Entry 4MEX (X-ray diffraction, 3.90 A resolution); this record covers chains B and D of the 7 polymer chains in the assembly.

Chain B:
Molecule: DNA-directed RNA polymerase subunit alpha
From: Escherichia coli
Notes: EC 2.7.7.6
UniProtKB: P0A7Z4 (RPOA_ECOLI); residue numbers follow UniProt; this construct covers 2-329
Chain sequence (335 residues; numbered -5 to 329; the number before each row is that of its first residue; numbers below 1 keep their minus sign (Met-5 is residue -5)):
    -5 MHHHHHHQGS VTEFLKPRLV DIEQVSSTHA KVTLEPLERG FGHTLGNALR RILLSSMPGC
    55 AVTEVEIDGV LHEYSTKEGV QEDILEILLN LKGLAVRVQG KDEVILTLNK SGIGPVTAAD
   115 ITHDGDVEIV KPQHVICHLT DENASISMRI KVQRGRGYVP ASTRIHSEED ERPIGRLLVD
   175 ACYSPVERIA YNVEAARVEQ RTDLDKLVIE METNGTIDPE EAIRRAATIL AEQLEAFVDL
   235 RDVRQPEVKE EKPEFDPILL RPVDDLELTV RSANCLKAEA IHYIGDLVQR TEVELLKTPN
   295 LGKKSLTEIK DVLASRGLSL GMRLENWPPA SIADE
Disordered / not traced: -5 to 5, 159-170, 233-251, 324-329
Construct notes: expression tag (-4 to 1)
Swiss-Prot annotation at these positions:
  - region: Glu162 to Glu165 (Required for interaction with Crp at class II promoters)
  - modified residue: Arg265 (ADP-ribosylarginine), Lys297 (N6-acetyllysine), Lys298 (N6-acetyllysine)
  - mutagenesis: Arg45 (R45C: In rpoA112; temperature-sensitive, blocks RNA polymerase assembly), Glu162 to Glu165 (5-fold decrease in CRP-class II promoter-dependent transcription), Glu165 (E165K: 5-fold decrease in CRP-class II promoter-dependent transcription), Arg191 (R191C: In rpoA101; temperature-sensitive)

Chain D:
Molecule: DNA-directed RNA polymerase subunit beta'
From: Escherichia coli
Notes: EC 2.7.7.6
UniProtKB: P0A8T7 (RPOC_ECOLI); residue numbers follow UniProt; this construct covers 1-1407
Chain sequence (1407 residues; each row starts with the number of its first residue):
     1 MKDLLKFLKA QTKTEEFDAI KIALASPDMI RSWSFGEVKK PETINYRTFK PERDGLFCAR
    61 IFGPVKDYEC LCGKYKRLKH RGVICEKCGV EVTQTKVRRE RMGHIELASP TAHIWFLKSL
   121 PSRIGLLLDM PLRDIERVLY FESYVVIEGG MTNLERQQIL TEEQYLDALE EFGDEFDAKM
   181 GAEAIQALLK SMDLEQECEQ LREELNETNS ETKRKKLTKR IKLLEAFVQS GNKPEWMILT
   241 VLPVLPPDLR PLVPLDGGRF ATSDLNDLYR RVINRNNRLK RLLDLAAPDI IVRNEKRMLQ
   301 EAVDALLDNG RRGRAITGSN KRPLKSLADM IKGKQGRFRQ NLLGKRVDYS GRSVITVGPY
   361 LRLHQCGLPK KMALELFKPF IYGKLELRGL ATTIKAAKKM VEREEAVVWD ILDEVIREHP
   421 VLLNRAPTLH RLGIQAFEPV LIEGKAIQLH PLVCAAYNAD FDGDQMAVHV PLTLEAQLEA
   481 RALMMSTNNI LSPANGEPII VPSQDVVLGL YYMTRDCVNA KGEGMVLTGP KEAERLYRSG
   541 LASLHARVKV RITEYEKDAN GELVAKTSLK DTTVGRAILW MIVPKGLPYS IVNQALGKKA
   601 ISKMLNTCYR ILGLKPTVIF ADQIMYTGFA YAARSGASVG IDDMVIPEKK HEIISEAEAE
   661 VAEIQEQFQS GLVTAGERYN KVIDIWAAAN DRVSKAMMDN LQTETVINRD GQEEKQVSFN
   721 SIYMMADSGA RGSAAQIRQL AGMRGLMAKP DGSIIETPIT ANFREGLNVL QYFISTHGAR
   781 KGLADTALKT ANSGYLTRRL VDVAQDLVVT EDDCGTHEGI MMTPVIEGGD VKEPLRDRVL
   841 GRVTAEDVLK PGTADILVPR NTLLHEQWCD LLEENSVDAV KVRSVVSCDT DFGVCAHCYG
   901 RDLARGHIIN KGEAIGVIAA QSIGEPGTQL TMRTFHIGGA ASRAAAESSI QVKNKGSIKL
   961 SNVKSVVNSS GKLVITSRNT ELKLIDEFGR TKESYKVPYG AVLAKGDGEQ VAGGETVANW
  1021 DPHTMPVITE VSGFVRFTDM IDGQTITRQT DELTGLSSLV VLDSAERTAG GKDLRPALKI
  1081 VDAQGNDVLI PGTDMPAQYF LPGKAIVQLE DGVQISSGDT LARIPQESGG TKDITGGLPR
  1141 VADLFEARRP KEPAILAEIS GIVSFGKETK GKRRLVITPV DGSDPYEEMI PKWRQLNVFE
  1201 GERVERGDVI SDGPEAPHDI LRLRGVHAVT RYIVNEVQDV YRLQGVKIND KHIEVIVRQM
  1261 LRKATIVNAG SSDFLEGEQV EYSRVKIANR ELEANGKVGA TYSRDLLGIT KASLATESFI
  1321 SAASFQETTR VLTEAAVAGK RDELRGLKEN VIVGRLIPAG TGYAYHQDRM RRRAAGEAPA
  1381 APQVTAEDAS ASLAELLNAG LGGSDNE
Disordered / not traced: 1-8, 333-344, 933-1136, 1375-1407
Ion coordination: Zn2+ site 1: Cys70, Cys72, Cys85, Cys88; Mg2+: Asp460, Asp462, Asp464; Zn2+ site 2: Cys814, Cys888, Cys895, Cys898
Swiss-Prot annotation at these positions:
  - binding site (Zn(2+)): Cys70, Cys72, Cys85, Cys88, Cys814, Cys888, Cys895, Cys898
  - binding site (Mg(2+)): Asp460, Asp462, Asp464
  - modified residue: Lys983 (N6-acetyllysine)
  - mutagenesis: Gln504 (Q504P: Resistant to antibiotics salinamide A and B), Asn690 (N690D: Resistant to antibiotics salinamide A and B), Met697 (M697V: Resistant to antibiotics salinamide A and B), Ala735 (A735T: Resistant to antibiotics salinamide A and B), Arg738 (R738C/H/P/S: Resistant to antibiotics salinamide A and B), Ala748 (A748E: Resistant to antibiotics salinamide A and B), Pro758 (P758S/T: Resistant to antibiotics salinamide A and B), Phe763 (F763C: Resistant to antibiotics salinamide A and B), Ser775 (S775A: Resistant to antibiotics salinamide A and B), Ala779 (A779T/V: Resistant to antibiotics salinamide A and B), Arg780 (R780C: Resistant to antibiotics salinamide A and B), Gly782 (G782A/C: Resistant to antibiotics salinamide A and B), 1 further mutagenesis entry in UniProt
From the paper describing this entry:
  - binding site for Salinamide A: Arg738, Ala779, Gly782

How chain B and chain D interact:
Contacting residue pairs (16; chain B residue first):
  Leu83(B) with Thr528(D); Arg551(D)
  Lys86(B) with Val526(D); Thr528(D)
  Tyr152(B) with Arg535(D)
  Asp174(B) with Val526(D)
  Glu181(B) with Lys531(D); Arg535(D)
  Arg182(B) with Pro530(D); Lys531(D); Glu534(D); Met581(D)
  Tyr185(B) with Tyr626(D)
  Asn186(B) with Tyr626(D), hydrogen bond
  Thr196(B) with Glu443(D), hydrogen bond
  Glu206(B) with Lys531(D)
Other interface residues (no listed pair), chain B (13 interface residues in all): Leu48, Glu80, Asp197
Other interface residues (no listed pair), chain D (12 interface residues in all): Glu532, Thr567

In short:
13 residues of chain B face 12 of chain D across their interface, with 2 hydrogen bonds. Among the polar pairs
are Asn186(B)-Tyr626(D) and Thr196(B)-Glu443(D). From the paper: a binding site for Salinamide A at Arg738(D),
Ala779(D) and Gly782(D).
Here chain B is DNA-directed RNA polymerase subunit alpha and chain D is DNA-directed RNA polymerase subunit
beta', both from Escherichia coli. Entry 4MEX (Crystal structure of Escherichia coli RNA polymerase in complex
with salinamide A) was determined by X-ray diffraction (same publication as 4MEY).
